PDB entry 7Y5L | X-ray diffraction, 3.42 A resolution | chains A and B of the 3 polymer chains in the assembly

# Chain A
Protein: Chromatin assembly factor 1 subunit A
From: Homo sapiens
UniProt: Q13111 (CAF1A_HUMAN); residues 442-714 here = UniProt positions 442-714
Chain sequence (273 residues; each row starts with the number of its first residue):
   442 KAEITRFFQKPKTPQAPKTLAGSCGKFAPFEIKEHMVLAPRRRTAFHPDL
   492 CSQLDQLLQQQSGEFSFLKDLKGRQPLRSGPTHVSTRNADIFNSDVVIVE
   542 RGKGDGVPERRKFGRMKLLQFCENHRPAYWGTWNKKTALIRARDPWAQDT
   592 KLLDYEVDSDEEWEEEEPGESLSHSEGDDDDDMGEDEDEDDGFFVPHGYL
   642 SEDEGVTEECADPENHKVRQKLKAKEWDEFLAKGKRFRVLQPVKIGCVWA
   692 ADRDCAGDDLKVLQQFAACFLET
Unresolved in the structure: 442-462, 604-657, 714
Curated features (UniProtKB/Swiss-Prot):
  - region: S642 to F678 (Necessary for homodimerization and competence for chromatin assembly)

# Chain B
Protein: Chromatin assembly factor 1 subunit B
From: Homo sapiens
UniProt: Q13112 (CAF1B_HUMAN); residue numbers follow UniProt; this construct covers 1-419
Chain sequence (419 residues; row label = number of the first residue in the row):
     1 MKVITCEIAWHNKEPVYSLDFQHGTAGRIHRLASAGVDTNVRIWKVEKGP
    51 DGKAIVEFLSNLARHTKAVNVVRFSPTGEILASGGDDAVILLWKVNDNKE
   101 PEQIAFQDEDEAQLNKENWTVVKTLRGHLEDVYDICWATDGNLMASASVD
   151 NTAIIWDVSKGQKISIFNEHKSYVQGVTWDPLGQYVATLSCDRVLRVYSI
   201 QKKRVAFNVSKMLSGIGAEGEARSYRMFHDDSMKSFFRRLSFTPDGSLLL
   251 TPAGCVESGENVMNTTYVFSRKNLKRPIAHLPCPGKATLAVRCCPVYFEL
   301 RPVVETGVELMSLPYRLVFAVASEDSVLLYDTQQSFPFGYVSNIHYHTLS
   351 DISWSSDGAFLAISSTDGYCSFVTFEKDELGIPLKEKPVLNMRTPDTAKK
   401 TKSQTHRGSSPGPRPVEGT
Unresolved in the structure: 98-111, 395-419
Curated features (UniProtKB/Swiss-Prot):
  - modified residue: T394 (Phosphothreonine), S409 (Phosphoserine), T419 (Phosphothreonine)

# How chain A and chain B interact
Contacting residue pairs (67):
  K664(A) - E7(B)
  K666(A) - T5(B)
  K666(A) - Y346(B)
  K666(A) - Y369(B)
  E667(A) - Y346(B)
  D669(A) - K13(B)  salt bridge
  E670(A) - Y346(B)
  E670(A) - H347(B)  salt bridge
  F678(A) - Y346(B)  hydrophobic
  L681(A) - N343(B)
  L681(A) - I344(B)
  L681(A) - H345(B)
  L681(A) - Y346(B)
  Q682(A) - N343(B)
  P683(A) - S342(B)
  P683(A) - N343(B)
  P683(A) - I344(B)  hydrophobic
  V684(A) - Y340(B)
  V684(A) - V341(B)
  V684(A) - S342(B)  hydrogen bond (backbone-backbone)
  K685(A) - M1(B)  hydrogen bond (side chain-backbone)
  K685(A) - V3(B)
  K685(A) - Y340(B)
  K685(A) - V341(B)
  I686(A) - M1(B)
  I686(A) - Y340(B)  hydrogen bond (backbone-backbone)
  G687(A) - F338(B)
  C688(A) - F338(B)
  C688(A) - E379(B)  hydrogen bond
  V689(A) - F336(B)
  V689(A) - F338(B)  hydrogen bond (backbone-backbone)
  W690(A) - R301(B)
  W690(A) - R316(B)
  W690(A) - D331(B)
  W690(A) - Q334(B)
  W690(A) - F336(B)
  W690(A) - F338(B)  hydrophobic
  W690(A) - L380(B)
  A691(A) - Q334(B)  hydrogen bond (backbone-side chain)
  A691(A) - F336(B)
  A692(A) - P302(B)  hydrophobic
  L704(A) - F336(B)
  L704(A) - P337(B)
  L704(A) - F338(B)
  L704(A) - Y340(B)  hydrophobic
  Q705(A) - F336(B)
  F707(A) - P282(B)
  F707(A) - P284(B)
  F707(A) - L328(B)  hydrophobic
  F707(A) - P337(B)
  F707(A) - Y340(B)  hydrophobic
  A708(A) - P282(B)
  A708(A) - S335(B)
  A709(A) - H280(B)
  A709(A) - L281(B)  hydrophobic
  A709(A) - P282(B)
  A709(A) - S335(B)  hydrogen bond (backbone-backbone)
  C710(A) - A279(B)
  C710(A) - H280(B)  hydrogen bond (backbone-backbone)
  F711(A) - I278(B)
  F711(A) - A279(B)  hydrophobic
  F711(A) - V308(B)
  F711(A) - L310(B)  hydrophobic
  L712(A) - M212(B)  hydrophobic
  L712(A) - R276(B)  hydrogen bond (backbone-side chain)
  L712(A) - I278(B)  hydrogen bond (backbone-backbone)
  E713(A) - R276(B)
Interface residues without a listed pair, chain A (30 interface residues in all): R679, V680, Q706
Interface residues without a listed pair, chain B (45 interface residues in all): K2, C6, P277, C283, E309, Y330, G339, D367, F375

# Overview
The interface between chain A and chain B involves 30 residues on one side and 45 on the other; the contacts
include 10 hydrogen bonds and 2 salt bridges. Among the polar pairs are D669(A)-K13(B), E670(A)-H347(B) and
K685(A)-M1(B).
Here chain A is Chromatin assembly factor 1 subunit A and chain B is Chromatin assembly factor 1 subunit B,
both from Homo sapiens. Entry 7Y5L (Crystal structure of human CAF-1 core complex in spacegroup C2) was
determined by X-ray diffraction, deposited together with 7Y5K, 7Y5O, 7Y5U, 7Y5V, 7Y5W, 7Y61 and 4 further
entries.
